7TSR - chain A; structure by X-ray diffraction, 1.75 A resolution.

== Chain A ==
Protein: Cis-state rsEospa
Organism: Lobophyllia hemprichii
Sequence (224 residues; each row starts with the number of its first residue; note: 2 numbers in that range are skipped by the numbering (no residue carries them; nothing is unmodelled there)):
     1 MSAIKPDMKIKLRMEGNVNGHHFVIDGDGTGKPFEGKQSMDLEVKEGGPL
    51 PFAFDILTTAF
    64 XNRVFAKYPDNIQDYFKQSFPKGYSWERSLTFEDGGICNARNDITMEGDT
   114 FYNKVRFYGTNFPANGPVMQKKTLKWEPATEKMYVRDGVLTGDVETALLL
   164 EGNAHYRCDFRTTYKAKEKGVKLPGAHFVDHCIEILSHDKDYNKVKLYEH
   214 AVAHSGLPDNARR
Not modelled in the structure: 1, 222-226
Modified residues: PIA ([(4Z)-2-[(1S)-1-aminoethyl]-4-(4-hydroxybenzylidene)-5-oxo-4,5-dihydro-1H-imidazol-1-yl]acetic acid) at position 64
Glycans and other covalent adducts: covalent link Phe61-PIA_64

== In short ==
Chain A is Cis-state rsEospa (Lobophyllia hemprichii); the structure, Room temperature rsEospa Cis-state
structure at pH 8.4, was determined by X-ray diffraction together with 7TSV, 7TSS and 7TSU from the same
study.
